6AJM - chains C and D of the 6 polymer chains in the assembly; structure by X-ray diffraction, 2.60 A resolution.

Chain C (and D):
Molecule: DUF1778 domain-containing protein
Source organism: Escherichia coli
Notes: chain D of this document is another copy of the same molecule, construct and numbering; everything in this record applies to it too
Reference sequence: J7QA90 (J7QA90_ECOLX); residues 1-88 here = UniProt positions 1-88
Chain sequence (88 residues; numbered 1 to 88; the number before each row is that of its first residue):
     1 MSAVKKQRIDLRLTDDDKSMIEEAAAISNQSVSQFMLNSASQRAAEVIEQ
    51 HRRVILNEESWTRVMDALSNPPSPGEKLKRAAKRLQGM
Unresolved in the structure: 1-5, 87-88

Interface between chain C and chain D:
Contacting residue pairs (11):
  Ser28(C) - Asn38(D)  hydrogen bond (backbone-side chain)
  Asn29(C) - Gln34(D)  hydrogen bond (backbone-side chain)
  Asn29(C) - Asn38(D)  hydrogen bond
  Gln30(C) - Gln30(D)
  Gln30(C) - Gln34(D)
  Gln34(C) - Asn29(D)  hydrogen bond (side chain-backbone)
  Gln34(C) - Gln30(D)
  Gln34(C) - Gln34(D)  hydrogen bond
  Leu37(C) - Asn29(D)
  Asn38(C) - Ser28(D)  hydrogen bond (side chain-backbone)
  Asn38(C) - Asn29(D)  hydrogen bond

Summary:
6 residues of chain C face 5 of chain D across their interface; the contacts include 7 hydrogen bonds. Among
the polar pairs are Ser28(C)-Asn38(D), Asn29(C)-Gln34(D) and Asn29(C)-Asn38(D).
Both chains are DUF1778 domain-containing protein (Escherichia coli). Entry 6AJM (Crystal structure of apo
AtaTR) was determined by X-ray diffraction together with 6AJN from the same study.
